Entry 9FNH (X-ray diffraction, 1.92 A resolution); this record covers chains A and X of the 5 polymer chains in the assembly.

[Chain A]
Name: Glycoside hydrolase family 71
Source organism: Aspergillus nidulans FGSC A4
Reference sequence: G5EB58 (G5EB58_EMENI); residues 22-431 here = UniProt positions 22-431
Amino-acid sequence (430 residues; each row starts with the number of its first residue):
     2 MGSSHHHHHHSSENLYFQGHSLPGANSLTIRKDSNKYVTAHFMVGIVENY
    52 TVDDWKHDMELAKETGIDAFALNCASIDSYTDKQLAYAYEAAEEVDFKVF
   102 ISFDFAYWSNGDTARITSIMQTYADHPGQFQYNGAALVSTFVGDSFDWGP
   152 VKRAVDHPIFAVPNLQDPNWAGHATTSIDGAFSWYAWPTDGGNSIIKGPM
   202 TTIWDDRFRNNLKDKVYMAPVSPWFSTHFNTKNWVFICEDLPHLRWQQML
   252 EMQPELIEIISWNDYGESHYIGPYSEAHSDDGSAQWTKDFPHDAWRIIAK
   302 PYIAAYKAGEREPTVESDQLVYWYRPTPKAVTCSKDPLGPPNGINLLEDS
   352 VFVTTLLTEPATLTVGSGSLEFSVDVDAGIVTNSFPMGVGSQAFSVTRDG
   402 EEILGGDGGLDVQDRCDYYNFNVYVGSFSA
Not modelled in the structure: 2-34
Sequence notes: initiating methionine (2); expression tag (3-21)
Disulfides: Cys334-Cys417
From the paper describing this entry:
  - catalytic residues: Asp265
  - catalytic residues: Glu268 (proposed by the authors, not directly observed)
  - binding site for alpha-D-glucopyranose: Gly193, Asn194, Asp265
  - conformationally variable residues (loop rearrangement): Gly193, Asn194
  - mutagenesis - D265A, E268A: decreased catalytic activity

[Chain X]
Name: Glycoside hydrolase family 71
Source organism: Aspergillus nidulans FGSC A4
Reference sequence: G5EB58 (G5EB58_EMENI); residues 12-421 here correspond to UniProt positions 22-431 (UniProt number = residue number + 10)
Amino-acid sequence (430 residues; numbered -8 to 421; the number before each row is that of its first residue; numbers below 1 keep their minus sign (Met-8 is residue -8)):
    -8 MGSSHHHHHHSSENLYFQGHSLPGANSLTIRKDSNKYVTAHFMVGIVENY
    42 TVDDWKHDMELAKETGIDAFALNCASIDSYTDKQLAYAYEAAEEVDFKVF
    92 ISFDFAYWSNGDTARITSIMQTYADHPGQFQYNGAALVSTFVGDSFDWGP
   142 VKRAVDHPIFAVPNLQDPNWAGHATTSIDGAFSWYAWPTDGGNSIIKGPM
   192 TTIWDDRFRNNLKDKVYMAPVSPWFSTHFNTKNWVFICEDLPHLRWQQML
   242 EMQPELIEIISWNDYGESHYIGPYSEAHSDDGSAQWTKDFPHDAWRIIAK
   292 PYIAAYKAGEREPTVESDQLVYWYRPTPKAVTCSKDPLGPPNGINLLEDS
   342 VFVTTLLTEPATLTVGSGSLEFSVDVDAGIVTNSFPMGVGSQAFSVTRDG
   392 EEILGGDGGLDVQDRCDYYNFNVYVGSFSA
Not modelled in the structure: -8 to 5, 18-421
Sequence notes: initiating methionine (-8); expression tag (-7 to 11)

[Interface between chain A and chain X]
Pairs across the interface - 15 pairs, chain A then chain X:
  Thr52(A) - Asn17(X)
  Val53(A) - Phe8(X)  hydrophobic
  Val53(A) - Asn17(X)
  Asp54(A) - Gly15(X)
  Asp54(A) - Ala16(X)
  Asp54(A) - Asn17(X)
  Lys57(A) - Ser12(X)  hydrogen bond (side chain-backbone)
  Ala87(A) - Phe8(X)
  Tyr88(A) - Phe8(X)  hydrophobic
  Glu91(A) - Phe8(X)
  Glu91(A) - Gly10(X)  hydrogen bond (side chain-backbone)
  Glu94(A) - His11(X)  salt bridge
  Glu95(A) - Gly10(X)
  Glu95(A) - His11(X)
  Glu95(A) - Ser12(X)  hydrogen bond
Other interface residues (no listed pair), chain X (9 interface residues in all): Leu6, Gln9

[In short]
The chain A/chain X interface involves 9 residues from each chain; the contacts include 3 hydrogen bonds and 1
salt bridge. Among the polar pairs are Glu94(A)-His11(X), Lys57(A)-Ser12(X) and Glu91(A)-Gly10(X). From the
paper: catalytic residues Asp265(A) and Glu268(A); D265A and E268A of chain A reduce catalytic activity.
Both chains are Glycoside hydrolase family 71 (Aspergillus nidulans FGSC A4). Entry 9FNH (The glycoside
hydrolase family 71 (GH71) member AnGH71C from Aspergillus nidulans in complex with nigerotetraose) was
determined by X-ray diffraction, deposited together with 9FNF and 9FNG.
